4G2J - chain A; structure by X-ray diffraction, 2.40 A resolution.

== Chain A ==
Molecule: High affinity cGMP-specific 3', 5'-cyclic phosphodiesterase 9A
From: Homo sapiens
Notes: EC 3.1.4.35
Reference sequence: O76083 (PDE9A_HUMAN); residues 182-506 here correspond to UniProt positions 242-566 (UniProt number = residue number + 60)
Chain sequence (329 residues; each row starts with the number of its first residue):
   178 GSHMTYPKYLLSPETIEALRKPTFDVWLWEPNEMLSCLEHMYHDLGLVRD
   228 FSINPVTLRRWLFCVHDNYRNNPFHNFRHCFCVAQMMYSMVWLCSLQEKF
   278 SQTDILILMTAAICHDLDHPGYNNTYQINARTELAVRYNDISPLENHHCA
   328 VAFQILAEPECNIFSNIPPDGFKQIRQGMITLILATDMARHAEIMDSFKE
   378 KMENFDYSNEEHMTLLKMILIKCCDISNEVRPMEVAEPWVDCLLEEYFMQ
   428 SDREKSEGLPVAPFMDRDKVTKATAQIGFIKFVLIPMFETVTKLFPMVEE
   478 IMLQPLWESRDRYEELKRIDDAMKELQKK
Unresolved in the structure: 506
Construct notes: expression tag (178-181)
Bound ions: Zn2+: His-256, His-292, Asp-293, Asp-402; Mg2+ near Asp-293 (its only coordinating residue here)
Ligand contacts: 0WF (1-cyclopentyl-6-[(1R)-1-(3-phenoxyazetidin-1-yl)ethyl]-1,5-dihydro-4H-pyrazolo[3,4-d]pyrimidin-4-one): Phe-251, His-252, Met-365, Ile-403, Glu-406, Leu-420, Leu-421, Tyr-424, Phe-441, Ala-452, Gln-453, Gly-455, Phe-456, Val-460
UniProt features mapped onto this chain:
  - active site: His-252 (Proton donor)
  - binding site (3',5'-cyclic GMP): His-252 to His-256, Asp-293, Asp-402, Tyr-424, Ala-452, Gln-453
  - binding site (Zn(2+)): His-256, His-292, Asp-293, Asp-402
  - binding site (Mg(2+)): Asp-293
  - modified residue: Ser-319 (Phosphoserine)

== In short ==
Chain A binds compound 0WF. His-256, His-292, Asp-293 and Asp-402 coordinate Zn2+. Curated annotation
(UniProt) lists active-site residue His-252, 10 residues binding 3',5'-cyclic GMP, 4 Zn2+-binding residues and
Mg2+-binding residue Asp-293.
Chain A is High affinity cGMP-specific 3', 5'-cyclic phosphodiesterase 9A (Homo sapiens); the structure, Human
pde9 in complex with selective compound, was determined by X-ray diffraction (same publication as 4G2L and
4E90).
